Entry 8D1T (X-ray diffraction, 2.94 A resolution); this record covers chains H and L of the 3 polymer chains in the assembly.

Chain H:
Name: mouse anti-huUSP30 Fab heavy chain
Organism: Mus musculus
Notes: antibody fragment or engineered binder
Amino-acid sequence (222 residues; numbered 1 to 222; the number before each row is that of its first residue):
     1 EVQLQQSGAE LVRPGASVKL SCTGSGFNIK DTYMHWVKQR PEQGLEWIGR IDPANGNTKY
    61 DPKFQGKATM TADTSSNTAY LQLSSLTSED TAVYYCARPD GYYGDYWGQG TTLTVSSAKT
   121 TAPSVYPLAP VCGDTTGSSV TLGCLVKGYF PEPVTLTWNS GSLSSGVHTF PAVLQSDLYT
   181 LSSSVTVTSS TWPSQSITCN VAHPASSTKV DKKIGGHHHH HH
Unresolved in the structure: 1, 119, 137, 152, 156-163, 186-196, 202-204, 210-222

Chain L:
Name: mouse anti-huUSP30 Fab light chain
Organism: Mus musculus
Notes: antibody fragment or engineered binder
Amino-acid sequence (214 residues; row label = number of the first residue in the row):
     1 DIVMTQSQKF MSTSVGDRVS VTCKASQNVG TNVAWYQQKP GQSPKALIYS ASYRYSGVPD
    61 RFTGSGSGTD FTLTISNVQS EDLAEYFCQQ YNSFPLTFGA GTKLELKRAD AAPTVSIFPP
   121 SSEQLTSGGA SVVCFLNNFY PKDINVKWKI DGSERQNGVL NSWTDQDSKD STYSMSSTLT
   181 LTKDEYERHN SYTCEATHKT STSPIVKSFN RNEC
Unresolved in the structure: 148-155, 168-169, 192-196, 213-214

Interface between chain H and chain L:
Contacting residue pairs - 53 pairs, chain H then chain L:
  His35(H) - Leu96(L)
  Gln39(H) - Gln38(L)  hydrogen bond
  Leu45(H) - Phe87(L)  hydrophobic
  Leu45(H) - Phe98(L)
  Trp47(H) - Phe94(L)  hydrophobic
  Trp47(H) - Pro95(L)  hydrophobic
  Trp47(H) - Leu96(L)
  Arg50(H) - Phe94(L)
  Asp61(H) - Pro95(L)
  Tyr95(H) - Gln38(L)  hydrogen bond
  Tyr95(H) - Ser43(L)
  Asp100(H) - Tyr55(L)  hydrogen bond (backbone-side chain)
  Gly101(H) - Tyr55(L)
  Tyr102(H) - Tyr55(L)
  Tyr102(H) - Ser56(L)  hydrogen bond (backbone-backbone)
  Tyr103(H) - Tyr55(L)
  Gly104(H) - Tyr55(L)
  Asp105(H) - Tyr36(L)  hydrogen bond
  Asp105(H) - Ala46(L)
  Trp107(H) - Tyr36(L)
  Trp107(H) - Ser43(L)
  Trp107(H) - Pro44(L)
  Gly108(H) - Ser43(L)  hydrogen bond (backbone-side chain)
  Tyr126(H) - Glu123(L)
  Tyr126(H) - Gln124(L)
  Tyr126(H) - Ser127(L)
  Pro127(H) - Ser121(L)  hydrogen bond (backbone-side chain)
  Leu128(H) - Phe118(L)  hydrophobic
  Leu128(H) - Val133(L)  hydrophobic
  Leu128(H) - Phe135(L)  hydrophobic
  Thr141(H) - Ser116(L)  hydrogen bond
  Leu142(H) - Phe135(L)
  Leu145(H) - Val133(L)  hydrophobic
  His168(H) - Asn138(L)
  Thr169(H) - Thr164(L)
  Phe170(H) - Phe135(L)  hydrophobic
  Phe170(H) - Asn137(L)
  Phe170(H) - Ser162(L)
  Phe170(H) - Thr164(L)
  Phe170(H) - Ser174(L)
  Phe170(H) - Met175(L)
  Phe170(H) - Ser176(L)
  Pro171(H) - Ser162(L)  hydrogen bond (backbone-side chain)
  Pro171(H) - Trp163(L)
  Val173(H) - Leu160(L)  hydrophobic
  Val173(H) - Asn161(L)
  Val173(H) - Ser162(L)
  Gln175(H) - Leu160(L)
  Thr180(H) - Leu160(L)
  Ser182(H) - Ser176(L)  hydrogen bond
  Ser183(H) - Phe135(L)
  Ser184(H) - Phe135(L)
  Ser184(H) - Asn137(L)  hydrogen bond
Interface residues without a listed pair, chain H (36 interface residues in all): Val37, Pro130, Cys132, Gly143, Lys147
Interface residues without a listed pair, chain L (37 interface residues in all): Asp1, Gln42, Ile117, Pro119, Ser131, Asp167, Thr180

In short:
The interface between chain H and chain L involves 36 residues on one side and 37 on the other, with 11
hydrogen bonds. Polar pairs include Gln39(H)-Gln38(L), Tyr95(H)-Gln38(L) and Asp100(H)-Tyr55(L).
Chain H is mouse anti-huUSP30 Fab heavy chain and chain L is mouse anti-huUSP30 Fab light chain, both from Mus
musculus; the structure, Crystal structure of human USP30 in complex with a covalent inhibitor 552 and a Fab,
was determined by X-ray diffraction.
